Entry 7V3F (electron microscopy, 3.10 A resolution); this record covers chains A and F of the 6 polymer chains in the assembly.

# Chain A
Protein: Envelope protein E
Source organism: Dengue virus type 2 (strain Thailand/NGS-C/1944)
Reference sequence: P14340 (POLG_DEN2N); residues 1-495 here correspond to UniProt positions 281-775 (UniProt number = residue number + 280)
Chain sequence (495 residues; row label = number of the first residue in the row):
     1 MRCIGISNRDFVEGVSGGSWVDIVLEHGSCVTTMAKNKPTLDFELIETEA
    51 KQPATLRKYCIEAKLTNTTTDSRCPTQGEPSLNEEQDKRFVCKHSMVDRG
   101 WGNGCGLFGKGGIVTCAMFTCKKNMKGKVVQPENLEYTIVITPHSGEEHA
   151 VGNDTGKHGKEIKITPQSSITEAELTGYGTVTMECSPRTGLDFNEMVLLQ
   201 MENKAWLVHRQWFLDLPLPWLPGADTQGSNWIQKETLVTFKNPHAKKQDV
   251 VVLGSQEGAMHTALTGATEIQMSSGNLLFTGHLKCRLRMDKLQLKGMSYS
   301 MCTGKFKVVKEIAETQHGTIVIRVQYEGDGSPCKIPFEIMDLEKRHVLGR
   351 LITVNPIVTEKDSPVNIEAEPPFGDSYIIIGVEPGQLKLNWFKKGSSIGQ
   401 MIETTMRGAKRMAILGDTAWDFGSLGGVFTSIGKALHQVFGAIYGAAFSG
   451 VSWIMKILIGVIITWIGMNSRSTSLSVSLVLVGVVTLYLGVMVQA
UniProt features mapped onto this chain:
  - region: Asp98 to Gly111 (Fusion peptide)
  - site: Ala495 (Cleavage)
  - glycosylation (N-linked (GlcNAc...) asparagine): Asn67, Asn153
Covalent attachments: N-acetylglucosamine (NAG) linked to Asn67, Asn153

# Chain F
Protein: Small envelope protein M
Source organism: Dengue virus type 2 (strain Thailand/NGS-C/1944)
Reference sequence: P14340 (POLG_DEN2N); residues 1-72 here correspond to UniProt positions 206-277 (UniProt number = residue number + 205)
Chain sequence (72 residues; numbered 1 to 72; the number before each row is that of its first residue):
     1 SVALVPHVGMGLETRTETWMSSEGAWKHAQRIETWILRHPGFTIMAAILA
    51 YTIGTTHFQRALIFILLTAVAP

# Interface between chain A and chain F
Residue-residue contacts - 28 pairs, chain A then chain F:
  Gln211(A) with Arg38(F), hydrogen bond
  Asp215(A) with Arg38(F), salt bridge
  Thr239(A) with Glu23(F), hydrogen bond
  Phe240(A) with Glu23(F)
  Lys241(A) with Trp19(F)
  Asn242(A) with Glu17(F), hydrogen bond (backbone-side chain)
  Pro243(A) with Glu17(F), hydrogen bond (backbone-backbone)
  His244(A) with Thr16(F)
  Val251(A) with Trp19(F), hydrophobic
  Leu253(A) with Met20(F), hydrophobic
  Thr262(A) with Ser1(F), hydrogen bond
  Ala446(A) with Gly41(F)
  Ala447(A) with Met45(F), hydrophobic
  Phe448(A) with Met45(F), hydrophobic
  Ser449(A) with His39(F)
  Gly450(A) with Trp35(F); His39(F)
  Val451(A) with Phe42(F), hydrophobic
  Met455(A) with Phe42(F), hydrophobic; Leu67(F), hydrophobic; Val70(F), hydrophobic
  Ile459(A) with Met45(F), hydrophobic; Leu49(F), hydrophobic
  Ile462(A) with Ile53(F), hydrophobic
  Ile463(A) with Leu49(F), hydrophobic
  Ile466(A) with Leu49(F), hydrophobic; Thr52(F); Ile53(F), hydrophobic
Other interface residues (no listed pair), chain A (24 interface residues in all): Val238, Leu458
Other interface residues (no listed pair), chain F (20 interface residues in all): Thr34, Ala71, Pro72

# Summary
24 residues of chain A face 20 of chain F across their interface, with 5 hydrogen bonds and 1 salt bridge.
Among the polar pairs are Asp215(A)-Arg38(F), Gln211(A)-Arg38(F) and Thr239(A)-Glu23(F).
Chain A is Envelope protein E and chain F is Small envelope protein M, both from Dengue virus type 2 (strain
Thailand/NGS-C/1944); the structure, DENV2_NGC_Fab_C10 28degree (1Fab:3E), was determined by electron
microscopy, deposited together with 7V3G, 7V3H, 7V3I and 7V3J.
